7ORP - chain AAA; structure by X-ray diffraction, 1.43 A resolution.

# Chain AAA
Name: Carbonic anhydrase 2
From: Homo sapiens
Notes: EC 4.2.1.1
UniProt: P00918 (CAH2_HUMAN); the author numbering skips numbers that UniProt does not, so the offset changes along the chain: 1-125 = UniProt 1-125; 127-261 = UniProt 126-260
Sequence (260 residues; numbered 1 to 261; 1 number in that range is skipped by the numbering (no residue carries it; nothing is unmodelled there); the number before each row is that of its first residue):
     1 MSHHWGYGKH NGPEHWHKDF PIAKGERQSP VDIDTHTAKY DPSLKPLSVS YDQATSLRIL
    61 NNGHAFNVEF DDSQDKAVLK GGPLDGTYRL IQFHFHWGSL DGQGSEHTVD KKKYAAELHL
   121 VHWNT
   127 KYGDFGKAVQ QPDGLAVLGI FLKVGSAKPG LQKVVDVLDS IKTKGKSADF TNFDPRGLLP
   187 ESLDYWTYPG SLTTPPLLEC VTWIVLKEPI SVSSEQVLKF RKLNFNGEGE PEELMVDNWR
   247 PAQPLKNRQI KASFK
Not modelled in the structure: 1-3
Bound ions: Zn2+: His94, His96, His119 (together with 0IC)
Small-molecule neighbours:
  - 0I6 (4-[(2R)-2-oxidanyl-3-(3,4,5-trimethylphenyl)tellanyl-propyl]selanylbenzenesulfonamide): Asp180, Arg182, Gly183
  - 0IC (4-[(2S)-2-oxidanyl-3-(3,4,5-trimethoxyphenyl)tellanyl-propyl]selanylbenzenesulfonamide): Gln92, His94, His96, Glu106, His119, Val121, Phe131, Gly132, Val135, Gln136, Val143, Ser197, Leu198, Thr199, Thr200, Pro201, Pro202, Trp209
Curated features (UniProtKB/Swiss-Prot):
  - active site: His64 (Proton donor/acceptor)
  - binding site (Zn(2+)): His94, His96, His119
  - binding site (substrate): Thr199, Thr200
  - site: Tyr7 (Fine-tunes the proton-transfer properties of H-64), Asn62 (Fine-tunes the proton-transfer properties of H-64), Asn67 (Fine-tunes the proton-transfer properties of H-64), Gln92 (Involved in the binding of some activators, including histamine and L-histidine)
  - modified residue: Ser2 (N-acetylserine), Ser166 (Phosphoserine), Ser173 (Phosphoserine)

# Overview
Bound to chain AAA: compound 0IC and compound 0I6. His94, His96 and His119 form the Zn2+ site. UniProt lists
active-site residue His64, 3 Zn2+-binding residues and substrate-binding residues Thr199 and Thr200.
Chain AAA is Carbonic anhydrase 2 (Homo sapiens); the structure, crystal structure of human carbonic anhydrase
II in complex with 4-((2-hydroxy-3-((3,4,5-trimethoxyphenyl)tellanyl)propyl)selanyl)benzenesulfonamide, was
determined by X-ray diffraction, deposited together with 7ORQ and 7OK8.
